7NKK - chains L and T of the 12 polymer chains in the assembly; structure by electron microscopy, 3.60 A resolution.

[Chain L (and T)]
Protein: ATP synthase subunit c
Organism: Mycolicibacterium smegmatis (strain ATCC 700084 / mc(2)155)
Notes: chain T of this document is another copy of the same molecule, construct and numbering; everything in this record applies to it too
Reference sequence: A0R205 (A0R205_MYCS2); residue numbers follow UniProt; this construct covers 1-86
Amino-acid sequence (86 residues; row label = number of the first residue in the row):
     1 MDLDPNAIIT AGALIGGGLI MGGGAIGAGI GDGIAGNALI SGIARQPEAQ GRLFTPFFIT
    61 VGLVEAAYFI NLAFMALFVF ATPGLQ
Unresolved in the structure: 1

[Chain L / chain T interface]
Residue-residue contacts (70):
  Asp2(L) - Asp2(T)
  Leu3(L) - Asp2(T)
  Leu3(L) - Leu3(T)  hydrophobic
  Leu3(L) - Ile8(T)  hydrophobic
  Asp4(L) - Gln86(T)  hydrogen bond
  Ala7(L) - Pro5(T)  hydrophobic
  Ala7(L) - Ile9(T)
  Ala7(L) - Gln86(T)
  Thr10(L) - Ile9(T)
  Ala11(L) - Ile8(T)  hydrophobic
  Leu14(L) - Gly12(T)
  Leu14(L) - Ala13(T)  hydrophobic
  Leu14(L) - Gly16(T)
  Leu14(L) - Phe78(T)  hydrophobic
  Leu14(L) - Thr82(T)
  Ile15(L) - Gly12(T)
  Ile15(L) - Ile15(T)  hydrophobic
  Ile15(L) - Leu19(T)
  Gly18(L) - Gly16(T)
  Gly18(L) - Leu19(T)
  Gly18(L) - Ile20(T)
  Leu19(L) - Leu19(T)  hydrophobic
  Met21(L) - Ile20(T)  hydrophobic
  Met21(L) - Asn71(T)  hydrogen bond
  Gly22(L) - Leu19(T)
  Gly22(L) - Gly23(T)
  Ala25(L) - Gly23(T)
  Ala25(L) - Gly24(T)
  Ala25(L) - Asn71(T)
  Ile26(L) - Gly23(T)
  Ile26(L) - Ile26(T)  hydrophobic
  Ile26(L) - Gly27(T)
  Gly29(L) - Gly27(T)
  Gly29(L) - Gly31(T)
  Gly29(L) - Val64(T)
  Ile30(L) - Ile30(T)  hydrophobic
  Asp32(L) - Thr60(T)  hydrogen bond
  Asp32(L) - Leu63(T)
  Asp32(L) - Val64(T)  hydrogen bond (side chain-backbone)
  Gly33(L) - Gly31(T)
  Gly33(L) - Ile34(T)
  Gly33(L) - Val64(T)
  Ile34(L) - Ile34(T)  hydrophobic
  Gly36(L) - Thr60(T)
  Asn37(L) - Ile34(T)
  Asn37(L) - Ala38(T)
  Leu39(L) - Pro56(T)  hydrophobic
  Ile40(L) - Ala38(T)
  Ile40(L) - Leu39(T)
  Ile40(L) - Leu53(T)
  Ile40(L) - Pro56(T)  hydrophobic
  Ile40(L) - Phe57(T)
  Ile43(L) - Leu53(T)  hydrophobic
  Ile43(L) - Pro56(T)  hydrophobic
  Ala44(L) - Gly42(T)
  Ala44(L) - Arg45(T)
  Ala44(L) - Gln46(T)  hydrogen bond (backbone-side chain)
  Ala44(L) - Leu53(T)
  Arg45(L) - Arg45(T)
  Arg45(L) - Gln46(T)
  Pro47(L) - Gln46(T)
  Pro47(L) - Arg52(T)
  Glu48(L) - Arg52(T)  salt bridge
  Gln50(L) - Arg52(T)
  Tyr68(L) - Ala67(T)  hydrogen bond (side chain-backbone)
  Tyr68(L) - Ile70(T)
  Tyr68(L) - Asn71(T)  hydrogen bond
  Leu72(L) - Phe74(T)  hydrophobic
  Val79(L) - Phe78(T)  hydrophobic
  Val79(L) - Pro83(T)
Interface residues without a listed pair, chain L (35 interface residues in all): Asn6, Phe57, Met75
Interface residues without a listed pair, chain T (42 interface residues in all): Ala35, Asn37, Ala49, Ile59

[Overview]
35 residues of chain L and 42 residues of chain T are in contact, with 7 hydrogen bonds and 1 salt bridge.
Among the polar pairs are Glu48(L)-Arg52(T), Asp4(L)-Gln86(T) and Met21(L)-Asn71(T).
Both chains are ATP synthase subunit c (Mycolicibacterium smegmatis (strain ATCC 700084 / mc(2)155)). Entry
7NKK (Mycobacterium smegmatis ATP synthase rotor state 2) was determined by electron microscopy together with
7NJK, 7NJL, 7NJM, 7NJN, 7NJO, 7NJP and 20 further entries from the same study.
